PDB entry 1DCB | X-ray diffraction, 2.10 A resolution | chain A

== Chain A ==
Protein: Carbonic anhydrase II
From: Homo sapiens
Notes: EC 4.2.1.1
UniProt: P00918 (CAH2_HUMAN); the author numbering skips numbers that UniProt does not, so the offset changes along the chain: 2-125 = UniProt 1-124; 127-261 = UniProt 125-259
Sequence (260 residues; numbered 1 to 261; 1 number in that range is skipped by the numbering (no residue carries it; nothing is unmodelled there); the number before each row is that of its first residue):
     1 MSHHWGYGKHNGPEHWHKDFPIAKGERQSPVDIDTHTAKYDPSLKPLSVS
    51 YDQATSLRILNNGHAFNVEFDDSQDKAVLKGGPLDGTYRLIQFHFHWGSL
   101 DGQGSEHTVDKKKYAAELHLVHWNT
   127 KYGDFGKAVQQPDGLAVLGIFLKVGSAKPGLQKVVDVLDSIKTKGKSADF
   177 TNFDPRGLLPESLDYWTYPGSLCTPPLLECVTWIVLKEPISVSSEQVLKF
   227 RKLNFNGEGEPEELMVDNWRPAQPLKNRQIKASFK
Not modelled in the structure: 1-4, 261
Sequence notes: conflict Cys199 (Thr197 in P00918)
Bound ions: Zn2+: His94, His96, His119

== In short ==
The Zn2+ site is built by His94, His96 and His119.
Chain A is Carbonic anhydrase II (Homo sapiens); the structure, Structure of an engineered metal binding site
in human carbonic anhydrase II reveals the architecture of ..., was determined by X-ray diffraction, deposited
together with 1DCA.
